PDB entry 5J9W | X-ray diffraction, 2.80 A resolution | chains E and G of the 4 polymer chains in the assembly

# Chain E
Name: Histone acetyltransferase ESA1
Source organism: Saccharomyces cerevisiae (strain ATCC 204508 / S288c)
Notes: EC 2.3.1.48
UniProt: Q08649 (ESA1_YEAST); residues 141-445 here = UniProt positions 141-445
Chain sequence (305 residues; numbered 141 to 445; the number before each row is that of its first residue):
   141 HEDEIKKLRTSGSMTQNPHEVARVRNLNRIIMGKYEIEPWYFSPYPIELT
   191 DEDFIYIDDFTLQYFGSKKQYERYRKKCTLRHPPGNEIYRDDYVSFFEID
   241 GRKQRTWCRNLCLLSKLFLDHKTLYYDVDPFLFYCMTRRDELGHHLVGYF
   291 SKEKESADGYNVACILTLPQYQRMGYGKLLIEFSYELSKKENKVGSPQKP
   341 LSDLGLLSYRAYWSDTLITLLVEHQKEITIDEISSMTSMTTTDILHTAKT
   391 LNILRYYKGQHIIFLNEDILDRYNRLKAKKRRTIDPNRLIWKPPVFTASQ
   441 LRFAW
Disordered / not traced: 141-159, 438-445
Modified residues: Lys-262 (N(6)-acetyllysine; ALY)
Sequence notes: engineered mutation Gln-338 (Glu in Q08649)
Ligand contacts: acetyl coenzyme A (ACO): Trp-180, Phe-258, Leu-259, Ala-303, Ile-305, Leu-306, Thr-307, Gln-312, Arg-313, Met-314, Gly-315, Tyr-316, Gly-317, Lys-318, Gln-338, Pro-340, Leu-341, Ser-342, Leu-344, Gly-345, Leu-347, Ser-348, Ala-351, Arg-421
Curated features (UniProtKB/Swiss-Prot):
  - zinc finger: Ile-195 to Leu-220 (C2HC MYST-type)
  - motif: Arg-245 to Tyr-266 (ESA1-RPD3 motif)
  - binding site (acetyl-CoA): Ala-303 to Thr-307, Gln-312 to Lys-318, Ser-342
  - site: Cys-304 (Important for catalytic activity)
  - modified residue: Lys-262 (N6-acetyllysine)
  - mutagenesis: Trp-247 (W247A: Strongly reduces HAT activity), Asn-250 (N250A: Strongly reduces HAT activity), Leu-251 (L251A: Strongly reduces HAT activity), Cys-252 (C252A: Strongly reduces HAT activity), Leu-253 (L253A: Strongly reduces HAT activity), Leu-254 (L254A: Strongly reduces HAT activity), Lys-256 (K256A: Strongly reduces HAT activity), Leu-259 (L259A: Strongly reduces HAT activity), Asp-260 (D260A: Strongly reduces HAT activity), Lys-262 (K262A: Strongly reduces HAT activity; K262R: Strongly reduces HAT activity), Cys-304 (C304A: Reduces HAT activity; C304S: Strongly reduces HAT activity, but is not lethal (in vivo). Lethal, when associated with Q-338), Gly-315 (G315E: Loss of function)

# Chain G
Name: Enhancer of polycomb-like protein 1
Source organism: Saccharomyces cerevisiae (strain ATCC 204508 / S288c)
UniProt: P43572 (EPL1_YEAST); residues 121-400 here = UniProt positions 121-400
Chain sequence (280 residues; each row starts with the number of its first residue):
   121 IPTPDASMTWNEYDKFYTGSFQETTSYIKFSATVEDCCGTNYNMDERDET
   171 FLNEQVNKGSSDILTEDEFEILCSSFEHAIHERQPFLSMDPESILSFEEL
   221 KPTLIKSDMADFNLRNQLNHEINSHKTHFITQFDPVSQMNTRPLIQLIEK
   271 FGSKIYDYWRERKIEVNGYEIFPQLKFERPGEKEEIDPYVCFRRREVRHP
   321 RKTRRIDILNSQRLRALHQELKNAKDLALLVAKRENVSLNWINDELKIFD
   371 QRVKIKNLKRSLNISGEDDDLINHKRKRPT
Disordered / not traced: 121-124, 400

# How chain E and chain G interact
Residue-residue contacts - 140 pairs, chain E then chain G:
  Ala-162(E) with Pro-308(G), hydrophobic
  Asn-166(E) with Tyr-309(G), hydrogen bond
  Ile-171(E) with Trp-130(G), hydrophobic
  Gly-173(E) with Trp-130(G); Tyr-133(G); Tyr-137(G)
  Lys-174(E) with Met-128(G); Thr-129(G); Trp-130(G), hydrogen bond (backbone-backbone); Tyr-133(G)
  Tyr-175(E) with Met-128(G)
  Glu-176(E) with Asp-125(G); Ala-126(G); Met-128(G), hydrogen bond (backbone-backbone)
  Ile-177(E) with Asp-125(G); Ala-126(G), hydrophobic
  Glu-178(E) with Asp-125(G), hydrogen bond (backbone-backbone)
  Trp-180(E) with Asp-125(G)
  Phe-182(E) with Pro-308(G); Tyr-309(G), hydrophobic
  Pro-184(E) with Leu-295(G); Pro-308(G); Tyr-309(G)
  Tyr-185(E) with Tyr-309(G)
  Pro-186(E) with Pro-293(G), hydrophobic; Gln-294(G); Leu-295(G)
  Ile-187(E) with Tyr-309(G)
  Thr-190(E) with Tyr-309(G)
  Tyr-196(E) with Trp-130(G), hydrophobic
  Ile-197(E) with Tyr-137(G)
  Asp-198(E) with Tyr-137(G)
  Asp-199(E) with Tyr-137(G), hydrogen bond (backbone-side chain)
  Phe-200(E) with Tyr-137(G), hydrophobic
  Thr-201(E) with Val-154(G)
  Tyr-204(E) with Phe-292(G); Leu-295(G)
  Ser-207(E) with Asp-165(G); Glu-166(G), hydrogen bond
  Lys-208(E) with Glu-132(G), salt bridge; Phe-136(G); Glu-166(G), hydrogen bond (backbone-side chain)
  Lys-209(E) with Met-164(G); Asp-165(G); Glu-166(G), hydrogen bond (backbone-side chain); Glu-169(G); Glu-186(G), salt bridge
  Gln-210(E) with Asn-163(G), hydrogen bond (side chain-backbone); Met-164(G), hydrogen bond (backbone-backbone); Asp-165(G); Phe-292(G)
  Tyr-211(E) with Trp-130(G), hydrophobic; Phe-136(G), hydrophobic; Tyr-137(G), hydrogen bond
  Glu-212(E) with Phe-136(G)
  Arg-213(E) with Asn-163(G); Met-164(G); Glu-186(G), salt bridge; Asp-187(G), salt bridge; Glu-190(G), salt bridge
  Tyr-214(E) with Val-154(G); Cys-158(G), hydrogen bond; Asn-163(G), hydrogen bond (backbone-side chain)
  Arg-215(E) with Phe-136(G), hydrogen bond (side chain-backbone); Tyr-137(G)
  Lys-216(E) with Pro-255(G)
  Lys-217(E) with Cys-157(G); Cys-158(G); Thr-160(G), hydrogen bond (side chain-backbone); Tyr-162(G), hydrogen bond (side chain-backbone); Asn-163(G), hydrogen bond; Glu-190(G), salt bridge; Pro-255(G)
  Cys-218(E) with Cys-157(G)
  Thr-219(E) with Cys-157(G), hydrogen bond (backbone-backbone); Gln-252(G); Phe-253(G), hydrogen bond (side chain-backbone); Asp-254(G); Pro-255(G)
  Leu-220(E) with Phe-150(G), hydrophobic; Cys-157(G)
  Arg-221(E) with Thr-138(G), hydrogen bond (side chain-backbone); Gly-139(G); Phe-141(G)
  His-222(E) with Phe-141(G); Ile-148(G); Phe-150(G)
  Pro-224(E) with Phe-150(G), hydrophobic; Ala-152(G)
  Gly-225(E) with Phe-150(G)
  Asn-226(E) with Ile-148(G); Lys-149(G); Phe-150(G), hydrogen bond (side chain-backbone)
  Glu-227(E) with Tyr-147(G); Ile-148(G), hydrogen bond (backbone-backbone)
  Ile-228(E) with Tyr-147(G)
  Tyr-229(E) with Tyr-147(G)
  Arg-230(E) with Glu-143(G), salt bridge; Thr-144(G), hydrogen bond (side chain-backbone); Thr-145(G), hydrogen bond (side chain-backbone); Ser-146(G), hydrogen bond (side chain-backbone); Tyr-147(G), hydrogen bond (backbone-side chain)
  Lys-243(E) with Thr-153(G)
  Gln-244(E) with Ser-151(G), hydrogen bond (side chain-backbone); Ala-152(G), hydrogen bond (side chain-backbone); Thr-153(G)
  Arg-245(E) with Arg-314(G)
  Thr-246(E) with Glu-155(G), hydrogen bond
  Trp-247(E) with Val-154(G), hydrophobic
  Arg-249(E) with Phe-297(G); Phe-312(G)
  Leu-253(E) with Leu-295(G), hydrophobic
  Leu-264(E) with Cys-311(G); Phe-312(G), hydrogen bond (backbone-backbone)
  Tyr-265(E) with Phe-312(G), hydrogen bond (backbone-backbone); Arg-313(G), hydrogen bond (backbone-backbone)
  Tyr-266(E) with Phe-312(G); Arg-313(G); Arg-315(G)
  Asp-267(E) with Phe-312(G); Arg-313(G), hydrogen bond (backbone-backbone); Arg-314(G), salt bridge
  Val-268(E) with Phe-312(G), hydrophobic
  Asp-269(E) with Arg-314(G), salt bridge
  Arg-279(E) with Glu-143(G), salt bridge
  Glu-281(E) with Ser-140(G); Phe-141(G), hydrogen bond (backbone-backbone)
  Leu-282(E) with Tyr-133(G); Tyr-137(G); Thr-138(G); Gly-139(G); Phe-141(G)
  Gly-283(E) with Phe-141(G)
  His-284(E) with Phe-141(G)
  His-285(E) with Tyr-133(G)
  Pro-309(E) with Asp-125(G); Ala-126(G)
  Gln-310(E) with Ala-126(G)
  Arg-428(E) with Tyr-147(G), hydrogen bond (backbone-side chain)
  Ile-430(E) with Tyr-147(G), hydrophobic
Also at the interface, not in a pair above, chain E (77 interface residues in all): Val-161, Glu-188, Leu-189, Gln-203, Phe-205, Phe-237, Cys-252, Asp-280
Also at the interface, not in a pair above, chain G (57 interface residues in all): Ser-127, Gly-159, Gln-258

# In short
77 residues of chain E and 57 residues of chain G are in contact, with 35 hydrogen bonds and 10 salt bridges.
Polar contacts include Lys-208(E)/Glu-132(G), Lys-209(E)/Glu-186(G) and Arg-213(E)/Glu-186(G). Chain E binds
acetyl coenzyme A.
Chain E is Histone acetyltransferase ESA1 and chain G is Enhancer of polycomb-like protein 1, both from
Saccharomyces cerevisiae (strain ATCC 204508 / S288c); the structure, Crystal structure of the NuA4 core
complex, was determined by X-ray diffraction (same publication as 5J9Q, 5J9T and 5J9U).
